PDB entry 7ZP9 | electron microscopy, 2.82 A resolution | chains I and M of the 12 polymer chains in the assembly

# Chain I (and M)
Protein: Ktr system potassium uptake protein B
From: Vibrio alginolyticus
Notes: chain M of this document is another copy of the same molecule, construct and numbering; everything in this record applies to it too
UniProtKB: O87953 (KTRB_VIBAL); residue numbers follow UniProt; this construct covers 1-455
Sequence (455 residues; row label = number of the first residue in the row):
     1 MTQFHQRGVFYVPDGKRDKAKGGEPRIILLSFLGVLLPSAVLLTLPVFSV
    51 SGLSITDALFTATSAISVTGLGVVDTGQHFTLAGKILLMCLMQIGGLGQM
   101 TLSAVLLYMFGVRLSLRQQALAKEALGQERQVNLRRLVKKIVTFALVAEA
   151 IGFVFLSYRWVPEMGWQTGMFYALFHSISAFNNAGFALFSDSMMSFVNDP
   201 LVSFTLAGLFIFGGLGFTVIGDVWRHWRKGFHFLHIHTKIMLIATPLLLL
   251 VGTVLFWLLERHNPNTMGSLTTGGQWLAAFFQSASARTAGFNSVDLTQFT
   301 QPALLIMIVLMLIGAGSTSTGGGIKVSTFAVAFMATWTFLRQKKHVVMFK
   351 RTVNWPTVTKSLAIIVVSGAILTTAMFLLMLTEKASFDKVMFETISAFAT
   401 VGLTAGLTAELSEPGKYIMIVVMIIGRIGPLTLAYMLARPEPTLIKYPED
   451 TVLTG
Not modelled in the structure: 1-6, 17-20, 123-131 (chain M: 1-6, 16-19, 123-130)
Swiss-Prot annotation at these positions:
  - mutagenesis: G70 (G70A/S: Decrease in K(+) uptake activity; G70D: Exhibits very low K(+) uptake activity), G185 (G185A/D: Decrease in K(+) uptake activity; G185S: Exhibits very low K(+) uptake activity), G290 (G290A: Decrease in K(+) uptake activity; G290D/S: Lack of K(+) uptake activity), G314 (G314A: Does not affect Vmax for K(+) transport), G316 (G316A/S: Increases Vmax for K(+) transport), S317 (S317C: Increases Vmax for K(+) transport), T318 (T318C: Does not affect Vmax for K(+) transport), T320 (T320C: Increases Vmax for K(+) transport), G321 (G321A/S: Increases Vmax for K(+) transport), G322 (G322C: Increases Vmax for K(+) transport), G323 (G323S: Increases Vmax for K(+) transport), I324 (I324C: Increases Vmax for K(+) transport), 5 further mutagenesis entries in UniProt
Metal / ion sites: K+: V68, T69, N183, A184, T288, A289, T400, V401

# Chain I / chain M interface
Residue-residue contacts - 145 pairs, chain I then chain M:
  K21(I) with Q342(M)
  G22(I) with Q342(M)
  L107(I) with L453(M), hydrophobic
  T218(I) with L453(M)
  H235(I) with D450(M), salt bridge; T451(M), hydrogen bond (side chain-backbone)
  I236(I) with D450(M); T451(M); V452(M), hydrophobic
  H237(I) with V452(M); L453(M)
  I240(I) with V452(M), hydrophobic
  L259(I) with F377(M), hydrophobic; L381(M), hydrophobic
  Q301(I) with M380(M); A385(M); S386(M); F387(M), hydrogen bond (side chain-backbone)
  P302(I) with F377(M); M380(M), hydrophobic; L381(M), hydrophobic
  L305(I) with T373(M); F377(M); F387(M), hydrophobic
  I306(I) with F377(M), hydrophobic
  V309(I) with T373(M)
  S317(I) with L453(M), hydrogen bond (side chain-backbone)
  G323(I) with G455(M)
  I324(I) with G455(M)
  K325(I) with G455(M)
  S327(I) with V452(M); L453(M), hydrogen bond (side chain-backbone)
  T328(I) with T454(M); G455(M), hydrogen bond (side chain-backbone)
  V331(I) with V452(M), hydrophobic
  T336(I) with V367(M)
  F339(I) with A363(M), hydrophobic; M436(M); L437(M), hydrophobic
  L340(I) with L433(M), hydrophobic; M436(M)
  Q342(I) with K21(M); G22(M); P25(M); M436(M); R439(M); P440(M); E441(M), hydrogen bond (backbone-backbone)
  K343(I) with P440(M); E441(M), salt bridge
  K344(I) with P440(M); E441(M)
  H345(I) with T443(M); K446(M)
  V347(I) with Y447(M), hydrophobic
  K350(I) with Y447(M), hydrogen bond; P448(M)
  R351(I) with Y447(M); P448(M), hydrogen bond (side chain-backbone); E449(M); D450(M), salt bridge
  T352(I) with K446(M); Y447(M), hydrogen bond (side chain-backbone); P448(M), hydrogen bond (backbone-backbone); E449(M); D450(M), hydrogen bond (backbone-backbone)
  N354(I) with E449(M)
  T357(I) with V452(M)
  T359(I) with T359(M), hydrogen bond
  L362(I) with L362(M), hydrophobic; A363(M); V366(M), hydrophobic
  A363(I) with F339(M), hydrophobic; L362(M)
  I364(I) with T454(M)
  V366(I) with L362(M), hydrophobic
  V367(I) with T336(M)
  T373(I) with L305(M); V309(M)
  F377(I) with P302(M); L305(M); I306(M), hydrophobic
  M380(I) with Q301(M); P302(M), hydrophobic
  L381(I) with L259(M), hydrophobic
  S386(I) with Q301(M)
  F387(I) with Q301(M), hydrogen bond (backbone-side chain); L305(M), hydrophobic; F387(M), hydrophobic; D388(M); M391(M), hydrophobic
  D388(I) with F387(M)
  M391(I) with F387(M), hydrophobic
  P430(I) with G455(M)
  L431(I) with G455(M), hydrogen bond (backbone-backbone)
  L433(I) with L340(M), hydrophobic
  A434(I) with T454(M)
  M436(I) with F339(M); L340(M); Q342(M)
  L437(I) with F339(M), hydrophobic
  R439(I) with Q342(M)
  P440(I) with Q342(M); K343(M); K344(M)
  E441(I) with R341(M); Q342(M), hydrogen bond (backbone-backbone); K344(M)
  K446(I) with H345(M)
  Y447(I) with V347(M), hydrophobic; K350(M); R351(M); T352(M), hydrogen bond (backbone-side chain)
  P448(I) with K350(M); R351(M); T352(M), hydrogen bond (backbone-backbone)
  E449(I) with T352(M); N354(M)
  D450(I) with H235(M), salt bridge; I236(M); R351(M), salt bridge; T352(M), hydrogen bond (backbone-backbone)
  T451(I) with H235(M), hydrogen bond (backbone-side chain); I236(M)
  V452(I) with I236(M), hydrophobic; I240(M), hydrophobic; S327(M); V331(M), hydrophobic; T357(M)
  L453(I) with L107(M), hydrophobic; T218(M); H237(M); S317(M), hydrogen bond (backbone-side chain); S327(M), hydrogen bond (backbone-side chain)
  T454(I) with T328(M); T357(M); K360(M); A434(M)
  G455(I) with S317(M); I324(M); K325(M); T328(M), hydrogen bond (backbone-side chain); I364(M); P430(M); L431(M), hydrogen bond (backbone-backbone)
Interface residues without a listed pair, chain I (77 interface residues in all): P25, L255, T318, V353, W355, K360, I365, M376, A385, T443
Interface residues without a listed pair, chain M (77 interface residues in all): L255, T318, V353, W355, I365, M376

# Overview
The chain I/chain M interface involves 77 residues from each chain; the contacts include 23 hydrogen bonds and
5 salt bridges. Polar contacts include H235(I)-D450(M), K343(I)-E441(M) and R351(I)-D450(M). From UniProt: 17
mutagenesis sites on chain I.
Chain I and chain M are both Ktr system potassium uptake protein B (Vibrio alginolyticus); the structure,
KtrAB complex - KtrA8 ring with a KtrB dimer on each side, was determined by electron microscopy.
